PDB entry 1J8M | X-ray diffraction, 2.00 A resolution | chain F

== Chain F ==
Molecule: Signal recognition 54 kDa protein
Source organism: Acidianus ambivalens
Notes: fragment: g-domain, gtpase domain
Reference sequence: P70722 (SRP54_ACIAM); residues 1-292 here = UniProt positions 1-292
Sequence (297 residues; numbered 1 to 297; the number before each row is that of its first residue):
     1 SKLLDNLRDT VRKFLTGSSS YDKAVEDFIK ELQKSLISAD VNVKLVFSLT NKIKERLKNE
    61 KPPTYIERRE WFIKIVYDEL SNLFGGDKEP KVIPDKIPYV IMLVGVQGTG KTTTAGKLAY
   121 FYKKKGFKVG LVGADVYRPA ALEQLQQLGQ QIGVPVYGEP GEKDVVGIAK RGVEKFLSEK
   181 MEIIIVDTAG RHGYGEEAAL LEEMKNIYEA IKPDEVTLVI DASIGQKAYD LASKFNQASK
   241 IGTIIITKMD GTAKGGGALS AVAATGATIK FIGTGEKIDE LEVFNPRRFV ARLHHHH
Unresolved in the structure: 1-2
Construct notes: expression tag (293-297)
Swiss-Prot annotation at these positions:
  - binding site (GTP): G105 to T112, D187 to R191, T247 to D250

== Summary ==
From UniProt: 17 GTP-binding residues.
Chain F is Signal recognition 54 kDa protein (Acidianus ambivalens); the structure, Signal Recognition
Particle conserved GTPase domain from A. ambivalens, was determined by X-ray diffraction (same publication as
1J8Y).
